8UH4 - chains A and AE of the 120 polymer chains in the assembly; structure by electron microscopy, 3.72 A resolution.

[Chain A]
Protein: Capsid protein
Organism: Maize streak virus genotype A (isolate Nigeria)
Reference sequence: P06448 (CAPSD_MSVN); numbering as in UniProt (aligned over 1-243)
Amino-acid sequence (243 residues; row label = number of the first residue in the row):
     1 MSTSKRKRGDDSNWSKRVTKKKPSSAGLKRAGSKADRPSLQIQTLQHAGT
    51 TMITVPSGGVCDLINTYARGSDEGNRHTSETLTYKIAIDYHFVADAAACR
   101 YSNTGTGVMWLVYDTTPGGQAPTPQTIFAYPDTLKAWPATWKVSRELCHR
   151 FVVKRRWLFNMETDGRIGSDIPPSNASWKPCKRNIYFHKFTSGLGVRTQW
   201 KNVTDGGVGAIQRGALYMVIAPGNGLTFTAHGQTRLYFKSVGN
Disordered / not traced: 1-30
Swiss-Prot annotation at these positions:
  - motif: Met1 to Ser24 (Bipartite nuclear localization signal)

[Chain AE]
Protein: genomic DNA
Amino-acid sequence (9 residues; each row starts with the number of its first residue):
   900 AAAATCCCA

[How chain A and chain AE interact]
Contacting residue pairs - 9 pairs, chain A then chain AE:
  Lys34(A) with DA908(AE), hydrogen bond to the base
  Tyr113(A) with DC906(AE), base contact
  Arg145(A) with DC905(AE), salt bridge to the phosphate
  His149(A) with DC905(AE), salt bridge to the phosphate; DC906(AE), salt bridge to the phosphate
  Val153(A) with DA903(AE), phosphate contact
  Lys154(A) with DA901(AE), sugar contact
  Arg155(A) with DA901(AE), sugar contact
  Arg156(A) with DA903(AE), salt bridge to the phosphate
Other interface residues (no listed pair), chain A (10 interface residues in all): Thr115, Cys148
Other interface residues (no listed pair), chain AE (6 interface residues in all): DA902

[Overview]
Chain A and chain AE form an interface of 10 and 6 residues respectively, with 1 hydrogen bond and 4 salt
bridges. Polar pairs include Lys34(A)-DA908(AE), Arg145(A)-DC905(AE) and His149(A)-DC905(AE).
Chain A is Capsid protein (Maize streak virus genotype A (isolate Nigeria)) and chain AE is genomic DNA; the
structure, Cryo-EM structure of Maize Streak Virus (MSV) - single head Geminivirus, was determined by electron
microscopy.
